4JRK - chains A and B of the 3 polymer chains in the assembly; structure by X-ray diffraction, 1.89 A resolution.

Chain A (and B):
Protein: Protein hfq
From: Escherichia coli
Notes: chain B of this document is another copy of the same molecule, construct and numbering; everything in this record applies to it too
Reference sequence: P0A6X3 (P0A6X3_ECO1E); residue numbers follow UniProt; this construct covers 2-69
Amino-acid sequence (68 residues; row label = number of the first residue in the row):
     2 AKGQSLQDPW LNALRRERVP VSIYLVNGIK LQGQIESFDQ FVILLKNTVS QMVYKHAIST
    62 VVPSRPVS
Disordered / not traced: 2-3, 68-69 (chain B: 68-69)
Sequence notes: engineered mutation Trp11 (Phe in P0A6X3)
Swiss-Prot annotation at these positions:
  - mutagenesis: Gln8 (Q8A: No effect on Hfq condensate formation in both growing and late stationary phases), Asp9 (D9A: No effect on Hfq condensate formation in both growing and late stationary phases), Arg16 (R16A: Almost completely disrupts the ability of Hfq to form condensates in both growing and late stationary phases), Arg19 (R19A: Almost completely disrupts the ability of Hfq to form condensates in both growing and late stationary phases), Tyr25 (Y25D: Almost completely disrupts the ability of Hfq to form condensates in both growing and late stationary phases), Lys31 (K31A: Almost completely disrupts the ability of Hfq to form condensates in both growing and late stationary phases)
From the paper describing this entry:
  - conformationally variable residues: Gln35 to Phe39, Ile59 to Val62

How chain A and chain B interact:
Residue-residue contacts (39):
  Asn28(A) - Val27(B)  hydrogen bond (side chain-backbone)
  Leu32(A) - Thr61(B)
  Ser38(A) - Leu7(B)
  Phe39(A) - Ala2(B)  hydrogen bond (backbone-backbone)
  Phe39(A) - Leu7(B)  hydrophobic
  Asp40(A) - Ala2(B)
  Asp40(A) - Gly4(B)
  Asp40(A) - Gln5(B)
  Asp40(A) - Ser6(B)
  Asp40(A) - Leu7(B)  hydrogen bond (side chain-backbone)
  Asp40(A) - Gln8(B)  hydrogen bond (side chain-backbone)
  Gln41(A) - Gly4(B)  hydrogen bond (backbone-backbone)
  Phe42(A) - Gln5(B)
  Phe42(A) - Gln8(B)
  Val43(A) - Leu7(B)  hydrophobic
  Val43(A) - Gln8(B)
  Leu45(A) - Leu7(B)  hydrophobic
  Leu45(A) - Trp11(B)
  Ser51(A) - Trp11(B)
  Ser51(A) - Pro64(B)
  Gln52(A) - Thr61(B)  hydrogen bond
  Gln52(A) - Val62(B)
  Gln52(A) - Val63(B)
  Met53(A) - Gln8(B)
  Met53(A) - Trp11(B)  hydrophobic
  Met53(A) - Leu12(B)  hydrophobic
  Met53(A) - Thr61(B)  hydrogen bond (backbone-side chain)
  Met53(A) - Val62(B)  hydrogen bond (backbone-backbone)
  Val54(A) - Ser60(B)
  Val54(A) - Thr61(B)
  Tyr55(A) - Gln8(B)  hydrogen bond
  Tyr55(A) - Ile44(B)
  Tyr55(A) - Lys56(B)
  Tyr55(A) - Ile59(B)  hydrophobic
  Tyr55(A) - Ser60(B)  hydrogen bond (backbone-backbone)
  His57(A) - Lys56(B)  hydrogen bond (side chain-backbone)
  His57(A) - His57(B)
  His57(A) - Ile59(B)  hydrogen bond (side chain-backbone)
  Ala58(A) - Ser60(B)
Also at the interface, not in a pair above, chain A (19 interface residues in all): Leu26, Val27, Val50
Also at the interface, not in a pair above, chain B (20 interface residues in all): Lys3, Leu26

In short:
Chain A and chain B form an interface of 19 and 20 residues respectively; the contacts include 12 hydrogen
bonds. Among the polar pairs are Asn28(A)-Val27(B), Asp40(A)-Leu7(B) and Asp40(A)-Gln8(B). Curated annotation
(UniProt) lists 6 mutagenesis sites on chain A. From the paper: conformational variability at Gln35(A) and
Ile59(A).
Both chains are Protein hfq (Escherichia coli). Entry 4JRK (Crystal Structure of Escherichia coli Hfq Surface
Mutant) was determined by X-ray diffraction, deposited together with 4JLI, 4JRI and 4JUV.
